1PWB - chains B and C of the 3 polymer chains in the assembly; structure by X-ray diffraction, 1.40 A resolution.

Chain B (and C):
Molecule: Pulmonary surfactant-associated protein D
From: Homo sapiens
Notes: fragment: recombinant fragment; chain C of this document is another copy of the same molecule, construct and numbering; everything in this record applies to it too
UniProt: P35247 (PSPD_HUMAN); residues 179-355 here correspond to UniProt positions 199-375 (UniProt number = residue number + 20)
Sequence (177 residues; numbered 179 to 355; the number before each row is that of its first residue):
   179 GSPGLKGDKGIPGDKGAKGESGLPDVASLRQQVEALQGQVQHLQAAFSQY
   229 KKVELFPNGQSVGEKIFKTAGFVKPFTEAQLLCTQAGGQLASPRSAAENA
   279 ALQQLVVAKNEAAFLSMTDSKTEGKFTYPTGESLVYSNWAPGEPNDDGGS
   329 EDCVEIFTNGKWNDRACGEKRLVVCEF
Disordered / not traced: 179-204 (chain C: 179-205)
Differences from the reference sequence: engineered mutation S180 (Pro200 in P35247)
Disulfide bonds: C261-C353, C331-C345
Bound ions: Ca2+ site 1: D297, E301, D324, E329, D330; Ca2+ site 2: E301, D330; Ca2+ site 3: E321, N323, E329, N341, D342 (together with alpha-D-glucopyranose)
Residues lining bound ligands: alpha-D-glucopyranose (GLC): E321, N323, D325, E329, N341, D342, R343

How chain B and chain C interact:
Residue-residue contacts (36; chain B residue first):
  L207(B) - L207(C)  hydrophobic
  L207(B) - R208(C)
  L207(B) - V211(C)  hydrophobic
  Q210(B) - V211(C)
  Q210(B) - Q215(C)  hydrogen bond
  L214(B) - L214(C)  hydrophobic
  L214(B) - Q215(C)
  L214(B) - V218(C)  hydrophobic
  Q217(B) - V218(C)
  Q217(B) - Q219(C)
  Q217(B) - Q222(C)  hydrogen bond
  A224(B) - F225(C)  hydrophobic
  F225(B) - F225(C)
  Q227(B) - E242(C)  hydrogen bond (side chain-backbone)
  Q227(B) - I244(C)
  Q227(B) - F355(C)  hydrogen bond (side chain-backbone)
  Y228(B) - F225(C)  hydrophobic
  Y228(B) - Y228(C)  hydrogen bond (backbone-side chain)
  Y228(B) - K229(C)
  Y228(B) - E232(C)
  Y228(B) - L233(C)
  Y228(B) - I244(C)
  K230(B) - G265(C)
  K230(B) - F355(C)
  V231(B) - E232(C)
  V231(B) - K246(C)  hydrogen bond (backbone-side chain)
  V231(B) - F355(C)  hydrophobic
  E232(B) - Y228(C)  hydrogen bond
  E232(B) - E232(C)
  E232(B) - K246(C)
  F234(B) - K246(C)  hydrogen bond (backbone-side chain)
  F234(B) - A248(C)  hydrophobic
  F234(B) - A264(C)  hydrophobic
  F234(B) - C353(C)  hydrophobic
  F234(B) - F355(C)  hydrophobic
  P235(B) - A248(C)  hydrophobic
Other interface residues (no listed pair), chain B (16 interface residues in all): V211, V218, L221
Other interface residues (no listed pair), chain C (27 interface residues in all): L221, K243, T247, F250, L260, V351

Summary:
Chain B and chain C form an interface of 16 and 27 residues respectively; the contacts include 8 hydrogen
bonds. Polar contacts include Q210(B)-Q215(C), Q217(B)-Q222(C) and Q227(B)-E242(C). Ligands of chain B:
alpha-D-glucopyranose. The Ca2+ site 1 is built by D297(B), E301(B), D324(B), E329(B) and D330(B).
Chain B and chain C are both Pulmonary surfactant-associated protein D (Homo sapiens); the structure, High
resolution crystal structure of an active recombinant fragment of human lung surfactant protein D with ...,
was determined by X-ray diffraction, deposited together with 1PW9.
